8IH5 - chains C and D of the 6 polymer chains in the assembly; structure by electron microscopy, 4.00 A resolution.

== Chain C (and D) ==
Molecule: Syn-copalyl diphosphate synthase, chloroplastic
Source organism: Oryza sativa Japonica Group
Notes: EC 5.5.1.14; chain D of this document is another copy of the same molecule, construct and numbering; everything in this record applies to it too
Reference sequence: Q0JF02 (CPS4_ORYSJ); residues 1-767 here = UniProt positions 1-767
Amino-acid sequence (775 residues; row label = number of the first residue in the row):
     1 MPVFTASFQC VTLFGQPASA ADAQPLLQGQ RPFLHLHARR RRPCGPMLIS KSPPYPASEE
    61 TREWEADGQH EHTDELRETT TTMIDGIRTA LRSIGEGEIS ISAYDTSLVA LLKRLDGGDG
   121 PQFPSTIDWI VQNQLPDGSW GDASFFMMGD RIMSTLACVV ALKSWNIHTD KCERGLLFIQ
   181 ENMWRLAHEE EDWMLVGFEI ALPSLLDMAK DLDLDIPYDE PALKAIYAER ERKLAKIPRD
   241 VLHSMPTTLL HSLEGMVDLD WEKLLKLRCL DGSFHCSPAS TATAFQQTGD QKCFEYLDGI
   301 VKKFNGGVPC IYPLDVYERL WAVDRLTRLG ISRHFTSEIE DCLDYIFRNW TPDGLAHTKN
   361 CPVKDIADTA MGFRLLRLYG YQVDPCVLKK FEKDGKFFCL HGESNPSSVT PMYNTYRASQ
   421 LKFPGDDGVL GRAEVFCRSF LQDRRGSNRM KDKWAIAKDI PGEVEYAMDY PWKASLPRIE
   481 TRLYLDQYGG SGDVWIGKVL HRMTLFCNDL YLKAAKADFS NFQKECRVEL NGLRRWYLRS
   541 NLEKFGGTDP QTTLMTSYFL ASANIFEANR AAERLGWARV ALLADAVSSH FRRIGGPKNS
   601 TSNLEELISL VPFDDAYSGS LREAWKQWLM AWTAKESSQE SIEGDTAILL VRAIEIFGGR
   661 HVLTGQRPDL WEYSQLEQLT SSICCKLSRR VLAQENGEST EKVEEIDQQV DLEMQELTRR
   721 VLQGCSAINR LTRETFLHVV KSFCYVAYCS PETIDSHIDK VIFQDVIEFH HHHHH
Unresolved in the structure: 1-79, 117-120, 768-775 (chain D: 1-79, 768-775)
Construct notes: conflict Ala367 (Asp in Q0JF02); expression tag (768-775)
Residues lining bound ligands: geranylgeranyl diphosphate (GRG): Met194, Leu195, Val196, Gly197, Glu199, Lys233, Thr248, His275, Ile311, Tyr317, His357, Asp365, Ala367, Cys399, Leu400, Ser404, Asn405, Lys453, Trp454
Curated features (UniProtKB/Swiss-Prot):
  - motif: Asp365, Ile366, Asp368 (DXDD motif)
  - binding site (substrate): Lys233, Lys453
  - binding site (Mg(2+)): Asp365
From the paper describing this entry:
  - binding site for geranylgeranyl diphosphate: Met194, Glu199, Lys233, His251, His275, Ile311, Leu314, Tyr317, His357, Asp365, Leu400, Asn405, Lys453
  - mutagenesis - V196A, H275L/H357W, H275L/Y317F, H275L/I311V/Y317F, H275L/C310D/I311V/Y317F, I311A, Y317A, Y317F/H357W, L400A: abolished catalytic activity
  - mutagenesis - V196I, H275L, H275L/Y317F/H357W, Q291A, I311V, L314A, L314F, Y317F, H334A, H357A, H357W, L400F, R535A, R733A: decreased catalytic activity
  - specificity-determining residues: His275, Ile311 (from molecular simulation)
  - catalytic residues: His501 (proposed by the authors, not directly observed)
  - specificity-determining residues: Leu314, Tyr317, His357 (proposed by the authors, not directly observed)
  - mutagenesis - S674A/E677A: unchanged catalytic activity

== How chain C and chain D interact ==
Contacting residue pairs - 37 pairs, chain C then chain D:
  Glu623(C) with Trp671(D)
  Ala624(C) with Trp671(D)
  Gln627(C) with Arg720(D)
  Met630(C) with Arg719(D), hydrogen bond
  Ala634(C) with Glu716(D)
  Ser637(C) with Leu712(D)
  Ser638(C) with Gln709(D), hydrogen bond
  Gln639(C) with Glu705(D), hydrogen bond; Gln709(D), hydrogen bond
  Arg652(C) with Trp671(D); Gln675(D)
  Arg660(C) with Arg667(D), hydrogen bond (backbone-side chain)
  His661(C) with Gly665(D), hydrogen bond (side chain-backbone)
  Val662(C) with Thr664(D), hydrogen bond (backbone-side chain)
  Leu663(C) with Thr664(D), hydrogen bond (backbone-side chain)
  Thr664(C) with Val662(D); Thr664(D), hydrogen bond (backbone-side chain); Gly665(D)
  Gly665(C) with His661(D)
  Arg667(C) with Ser620(D); Arg660(D); His661(D)
  Leu670(C) with Val662(D), hydrophobic; Leu670(D), hydrophobic; Tyr673(D), hydrophobic
  Trp671(C) with Ser620(D); Glu623(D); Arg652(D)
  Tyr673(C) with Leu670(D), hydrophobic; Trp671(D)
  Ser674(C) with Glu677(D), hydrogen bond
  Glu677(C) with Ser674(D), hydrogen bond
  Gln678(C) with Ser681(D)
  Leu712(C) with Ser638(D)
  Glu716(C) with Ala634(D)
  Arg719(C) with Met630(D), hydrogen bond
  Arg720(C) with Gln627(D)
Also at the interface, not in a pair above, chain C (36 interface residues in all): Ser620, Glu636, Glu640, Glu655, Ile656, Pro668, Glu672, Gln675, Ser681, Gln709
Also at the interface, not in a pair above, chain D (34 interface residues in all): Ala624, Ser637, Gln639, Leu663, Glu672, Gln678, Lys686, Glu713

== Overview ==
36 residues of chain C face 34 of chain D across their interface; the contacts include 12 hydrogen bonds.
Polar contacts include Met630(C)-Arg719(D), Ser638(C)-Gln709(D) and Gln639(C)-Glu705(D). Ligands of chain C:
geranylgeranyl diphosphate. From the paper: the catalytic residue His501(C); V196I, H275L and
H275L/Y317F/H357W of chain C, among others, reduce catalytic activity; 24 substitutions were tested in all.
Chain C and chain D are both Syn-copalyl diphosphate synthase, chloroplastic (Oryza sativa Japonica Group);
the structure, The cryo-EM structure of OsCyc1 that complexed with GGPP, was determined by electron microscopy
together with 8I6P, 8I6T, 8I6U and 8KBW from the same study.
